PDB entry 6ZYE | electron microscopy, 4.10 A resolution (low resolution: residue-level contacts below are approximate; hydrogen-bond / salt-bridge calls are withheld) | chains A and B of the 7 polymer chains in the assembly

[Chain A (and B)]
Name: YnaI, Low conductance mechanosensitive channel YnaI
From: Escherichia coli (strain K12)
Notes: chain B of this document is another copy of the same molecule, construct and numbering; everything in this record applies to it too
Reference sequence: P0AEB5 (YNAI_ECOLI); numbering as in UniProt (aligned over 1-343)
Amino-acid sequence (387 residues; each row starts with the number of its first residue; numbers below 1 keep their minus sign (UNK-35 is residue -35); X marks 36 residues of unknown identity (built as UNK)):
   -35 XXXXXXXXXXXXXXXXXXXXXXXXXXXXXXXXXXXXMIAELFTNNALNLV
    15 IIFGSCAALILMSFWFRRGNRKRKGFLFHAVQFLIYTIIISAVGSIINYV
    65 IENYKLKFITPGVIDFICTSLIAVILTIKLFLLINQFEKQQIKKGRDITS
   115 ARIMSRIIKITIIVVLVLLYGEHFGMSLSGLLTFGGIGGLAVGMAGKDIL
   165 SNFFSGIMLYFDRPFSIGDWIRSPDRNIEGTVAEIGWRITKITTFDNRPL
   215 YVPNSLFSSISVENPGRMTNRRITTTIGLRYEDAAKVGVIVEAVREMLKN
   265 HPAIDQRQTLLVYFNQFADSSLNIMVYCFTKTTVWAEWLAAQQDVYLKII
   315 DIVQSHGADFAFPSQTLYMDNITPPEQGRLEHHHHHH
Unresolved in the structure: 1-148, 335-351
Construct notes: expression tag (344-351)
Reported in the primary citation:
  - mutagenesis - G149A/G152A: unchanged expression
  - mutagenesis - G149A/G152A, G149P: decreased growth
  - mutagenesis - G149P: decreased expression

[Interface between chain A and chain B]
Contacting residue pairs (78):
  Ile151(A) - Gly153(B)
  Ile151(A) - Leu154(B)
  Ile151(A) - Gly157(B)
  Ala155(A) - Lys161(B)
  Val156(A) - Phe168(B)
  Met158(A) - Lys161(B)
  Ala159(A) - Lys161(B)
  Ala159(A) - Leu164(B)
  Ala159(A) - Ser165(B)
  Ala159(A) - Phe168(B)
  Gly160(A) - Phe168(B)
  Asp162(A) - Ser222(B)
  Asp162(A) - Ser223(B)
  Ile163(A) - Met172(B)
  Arg190(A) - Asp189(B)
  Arg202(A) - Met172(B)
  Ile203(A) - Asp176(B)
  Phe209(A) - Arg236(B)
  Phe209(A) - Tyr291(B)
  Phe209(A) - Phe293(B)
  Asp210(A) - Asn234(B)
  Asp210(A) - Arg236(B)
  Asp210(A) - Phe293(B)
  Asn211(A) - Met232(B)
  Asn211(A) - Thr233(B)
  Asn211(A) - Gln272(B)
  Asn211(A) - Phe293(B)
  Arg212(A) - Arg186(B)
  Arg212(A) - Glu227(B)
  Arg212(A) - Met232(B)
  Pro213(A) - Glu227(B)
  Pro213(A) - Asn228(B)
  Pro213(A) - Arg231(B)
  Leu214(A) - Val226(B)
  Leu214(A) - Glu227(B)
  Tyr215(A) - Pro178(B)
  Tyr215(A) - Ser225(B)
  Tyr215(A) - Val226(B)
  Tyr215(A) - Asn228(B)
  Pro217(A) - Ser222(B)
  Pro217(A) - Ser223(B)
  Pro217(A) - Ile224(B)
  Glu246(A) - Tyr332(B)
  Trp299(A) - Leu275(B)
  Ala300(A) - Leu275(B)
  Ala300(A) - Tyr277(B)
  Leu303(A) - Tyr277(B)
  Ala304(A) - Tyr277(B)
  Gln306(A) - Asn279(B)
  Gln307(A) - Gly252(B)
  Gln307(A) - Tyr277(B)
  Gln307(A) - Phe278(B)
  Tyr310(A) - Phe278(B)
  Tyr310(A) - Asn279(B)
  Tyr310(A) - Gln280(B)
  Tyr310(A) - Phe281(B)
  Leu311(A) - Ala248(B)
  Ile314(A) - Ala248(B)
  Phe324(A) - Phe281(B)
  Phe326(A) - Ser284(B)
  Phe326(A) - Ser328(B)
  Phe326(A) - Thr330(B)
  Pro327(A) - Ser328(B)
  Pro327(A) - Gln329(B)
  Pro327(A) - Thr330(B)
  Ser328(A) - Thr330(B)
  Ser328(A) - Tyr332(B)
  Gln329(A) - Gln329(B)
  Gln329(A) - Thr330(B)
  Gln329(A) - Leu331(B)
  Gln329(A) - Tyr332(B)
  Thr330(A) - Tyr332(B)
  Leu331(A) - Tyr332(B)
  Leu331(A) - Met333(B)
  Leu331(A) - Asp334(B)
  Tyr332(A) - Asp334(B)
  Met333(A) - Met333(B)
  Met333(A) - Asp334(B)
Other interface residues (no listed pair), chain A (43 interface residues in all): Asn166, Asn191, Val216, Thr239, Gln318
Other interface residues (no listed pair), chain B (50 interface residues in all): Val156, Trp184, Pro188, Pro229, Tyr245, Val251, Met289

[Overview]
43 residues of chain A face 50 of chain B across their interface. The paper reports that G149A/G152A and G149P
of chain A reduce growth; G149P of chain A reduces expression.
Chain A and chain B are both YnaI, Low conductance mechanosensitive channel YnaI (Escherichia coli (strain
K12)); the structure, YnaI in an open-like conformation, was determined by electron microscopy together with
6ZYD and 7A46 from the same study.
